4DV7 - chains A and I of the 21 polymer chains in the assembly; structure by X-ray diffraction, 3.29 A resolution.

Chain A:
Molecule: 16S rRNA
Source organism: Thermus thermophilus
Sequence (1522 nucleotides; row label = number of the first residue in the row; note: 42 numbers in that range are skipped by the numbering (no residue carries them; nothing is unmodelled there); a row labelled like 190A-190L holds insertion residues (190A, then the next letters in order); numbering starts at 0):
     0 UUUGUUGGAG AGUUUGAUCC UGGCUCAGGG UGAACGCUGG CGGCGUGCCU AAGACAUGCA
    60 AGUCGUGCGG G
    73 CCGCGGGGUU UU
    88 ACUCCG
    95 UGGUC
   101 AGCGGCGGAC GGGUGAGUAA CGCGUGGGU
  129A G
   130 ACCUACCCGG AAGAGGGGGA CAACCCGGGG AAACUCGGGC UAAUCCCCCA UGUGGACCCG
   190 C
190A-190L CCCUUGGGGUGU
   191 GUCCAAAGGG CUUU
   216 GCCCGCUUCC GGAUGGGCCC GCGUCCCAUC AGCUAGUUGG UGGGGUAAUG GCCCACCAAG
   276 GCGACGACGG GUAGCCGGUC UGAGAGGAUG GCCGGCCACA GGGGCACUGA GACACGGGCC
   336 CCACUCCUAC GGGAGGCAGC AGUUAGGAAU CUUCCGCAAU GGGCGCAAGC CUGACGGAGC
   396 GACGCCGCUU GGAGGAAGAA GCCCUUCGGG GUGUAAACUC CUGAA
   442 CCCGGGACGA AACCCCCGAC GA
   474 GGGGACUGAC GGUACCGGG
   494 GUAAUAGCGC CGGCCAACUC CGUGCCAGCA GCCGCGGUAA UACGGAGGGC GCGAGCGUUA
   554 CCCGGAUUCA CUGGGCGUAA AGGGCGUGUA GGCGGCCUGG GGCGUCCCAU GUGAAAGACC
   614 ACGGCUCAAC CGUGGGGGAG CGUGGGAUAC GCUCAGGCUA GACGGUGGGA GAGGGUGGUG
   674 GAAUUCCCGG AGUAGCGGUG AAAUGCGCAG AUACCGGGAG GAACGCCGAU GGCGAAGGCA
   734 GCCACCUGGU CCACCCGUGA CGCUGAGGCG CGAAAGCGUG GGGAGCAAAC CGGAUUAGAU
   794 ACCCGGGUAG UCCACGCCCU AAACGAUGCG CGCUAGGUCU CUGGGUCU
   848 CCUGGGGGCC GAAGCUAACG CGUUAAGCGC GCCGCCUGGG GAGUACGGCC GCAAGGCUGA
   908 AACUCAAGGG AAUUGACGGG GGCCCGCACA AGCGGUGGAG CAUGUGGUUU AAUUCGAAGX
   968 AACGCGAAGA ACCUUACCAG GCCUUGACAU GCUAGG
 1003A G
  1004 AACCCGGGUG AAAGCCUGGG GUGCCCC
1030A-1030D GCGA
  1031 GGGGAGCCCU AGCACAGGUG CUGCAUGGCC GUCGUCAGCU CGUGCCGUGA GGUGUUGGGU
  1091 UAAGUCCCGC AACGAGCGCA ACCCCCGCCG UUAGUUGCCA GCGGUUCGGC CGGGCACUCU
  1151 AACGGGACUG CCCGCGAAA
  1171 GCGGGAGGAA GGAGGGGACG ACGUCUGGUC AGCAUGGCCC UUACGGCCUG GGCGACACAC
  1231 GUGCUACAAU GCCCACUACA AAGCGAUGCC ACCCGGCAAC GGGGAGCUAA UCGCAAAAAG
  1291 GUGGGCCCAG UUCGGAUUGG GGUCUGCAAC CCGACCCCAU GAAGCCGGAA UCGCUAGUAA
  1351 UCGCGGAUCA G
 1361A C
  1362 CAUGCCGCGG UGAAUACGUU CCCGGGCCUU GUACACACXG CCXGUXACGC CAUGGGAGCG
  1422 GGCUCUACCC GAAGUCGCCG GG
  1446 AGCCUACGGG
  1459 CAGGCGCCGA GGGUAGGGCC CGUGACUGGG GCGAAGUCGU AACAAGGUAG CUGUACCGGA
  1519 AGGUGCGGCU GGAUCCACUC CUUUCU
Disordered / not traced: 0-4, 1534-1538
Construct notes: engineered mutation G915 (A1538 in M26923.1); conflict C1534 (A2157 in M26923.1), A1535 (C2158 in M26923.1)
Modified positions: PSU (pseudouridine-5'-monophosphate) at position 516, 7MG (7N-methyl-8-hydroguanosine-5'-monophosphate) at position 527, M2G (N2-dimethylguanosine-5'-monophosphate) at position 966, 5MC (5-methylcytidine-5'-monophosphate) at position 967, 2MG (2N-methylguanosine-5'-monophosphate) at position 1207, 5MC (5-methylcytidine-5'-monophosphate) at position 1400, 4OC (4n,o2'-methylcytidine-5'-monophosphate) at position 1402, 5MC (5-methylcytidine-5'-monophosphate) at position 1404, 5MC (5-methylcytidine-5'-monophosphate) at position 1407, UR3 (3-methyluridine-5'-monophoshate) at position 1498, MA6 (6N-dimethyladenosine-5'-monophoshate) at position 1518, MA6 (6N-dimethyladenosine-5'-monophoshate) at position 1519, PSU (pseudouridine-5'-monophosphate) at position 1540, PSU (pseudouridine-5'-monophosphate) at position 1541
Bound ions: Mg2+ site 1 near U5 (its only coordinating residue here); Mg2+ site 2: U12, G21; Mg2+ site 3 near G21 (its only coordinating residue here); Mg2+ site 4: C48, G115; Mg2+ site 5 near A53 (its only coordinating residue here); Mg2+ site 6: A59, U387; Mg2+ site 7: U62, G105; Mg2+ site 8: G97, U98; Mg2+ site 9 near G107 (its only coordinating residue here); Mg2+ site 10 near A109 (its only coordinating residue here); Mg2+ site 11 near G111 (its only coordinating residue here); Mg2+ site 12 near G115 (its only coordinating residue here); 103 more Mg2+ sites not listed
Residues lining bound ligands: streptomycin (SRY): U12, U14, C526, 7MG_527, C912, A913, A914, G915, C1490, G1491

Chain I:
Name: ribosomal protein S9
Source organism: Thermus thermophilus
UniProt: P80374 (RS9_THET8); residues 1-128 here = UniProt positions 1-128
Sequence (128 residues; row label = number of the first residue in the row):
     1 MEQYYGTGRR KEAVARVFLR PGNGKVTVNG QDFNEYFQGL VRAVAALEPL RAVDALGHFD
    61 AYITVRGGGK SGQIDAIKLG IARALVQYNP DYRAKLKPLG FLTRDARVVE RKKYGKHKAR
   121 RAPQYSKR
Disordered / not traced: 1

Chain A / chain I interface:
Residue-residue contacts (118; chain A residue first):
  G942(A) with Gln124(I), hydrogen bond to the base
  U943(A) with Gln124(I), hydrogen bond to the sugar
  M2G_966(A) with Arg128(I), sugar contact
  5MC_967(A) with Arg128(I), hydrogen bond to the sugar
  C1116(A) with Val108(I), sugar contact
  G1117(A) with Arg104(I), hydrogen bond to the phosphate; Ala106(I), sugar contact
  C1118(A) with Arg9(I), salt bridge to the phosphate; Arg83(I), hydrogen bond to the phosphate; Arg104(I), salt bridge to the phosphate
  C1119(A) with Arg9(I), salt bridge to the phosphate; Arg83(I), salt bridge to the phosphate
  C1128(A) with Arg16(I), hydrogen bond to the phosphate; Tyr62(I), hydrogen bond to the phosphate; Arg66(I), salt bridge to the phosphate
  C1129(A) with Tyr62(I), hydrogen bond to the phosphate
  A1130(A) with Gln3(I), sugar contact; Phe18(I), sugar contact; Arg20(I), hydrogen bond to the phosphate; Tyr62(I), sugar contact
  G1131(A) with Glu2(I), phosphate contact; Arg20(I), salt bridge to the phosphate
  C1147(A) with Tyr5(I), hydrogen bond to the sugar; Arg16(I), hydrogen bond to the sugar
  U1148(A) with Thr7(I), sugar contact; Arg9(I), hydrogen bond to the phosphate; Val14(I), phosphate contact; Arg16(I), sugar contact
  C1149(A) with Arg9(I), salt bridge to the phosphate
  G1178(A) with Arg93(I), salt bridge to the phosphate; Lys97(I), salt bridge to the phosphate
  A1179(A) with Arg93(I), salt bridge to the phosphate; Leu102(I), sugar contact; Thr103(I), phosphate contact; Arg104(I), sugar contact
  A1180(A) with Thr103(I), hydrogen bond to the phosphate
  G1186(A) with Glu110(I), sugar contact; Lys113(I), hydrogen bond to the phosphate; Arg120(I), salt bridge to the phosphate
  G1187(A) with Lys113(I), salt bridge to the phosphate
  A1188(A) with Tyr114(I), hydrogen bond to the phosphate
  G1231(A) with Ser126(I), sugar contact; Lys127(I), phosphate contact
  U1232(A) with Gln124(I), hydrogen bond to the phosphate; Tyr125(I), phosphate contact; Ser126(I), phosphate contact
  G1233(A) with His117(I), salt bridge to the phosphate; Pro123(I), phosphate contact; Gln124(I), hydrogen bond to the phosphate
  A1248(A) with Tyr36(I), sugar contact; Lys70(I), hydrogen bond to the sugar
  C1249(A) with Tyr36(I), sugar contact; Gly68(I), hydrogen bond to the sugar; Gly69(I), sugar contact; Lys70(I), sugar contact; Gln73(I), hydrogen bond to the sugar
  A1250(A) with Glu12(I), hydrogen bond to the sugar; Arg66(I), phosphate contact; Gly67(I), phosphate contact; Gly68(I), hydrogen bond to the phosphate
  A1251(A) with Glu12(I), phosphate contact; Gly67(I), phosphate contact
  G1290(A) with Leu40(I), sugar contact
  G1291(A) with Gln38(I), hydrogen bond to the sugar; Gly39(I), sugar contact
  U1292(A) with Gln38(I), sugar contact
  U1341(A) with Lys127(I), sugar contact
  C1342(A) with Gln124(I), sugar contact; Tyr125(I), phosphate contact
  G1343(A) with Arg121(I), sugar contact; Ala122(I), hydrogen bond to the sugar; Tyr125(I), phosphate contact
  C1344(A) with Lys116(I), salt bridge to the phosphate; Arg120(I), sugar contact; Ala122(I), phosphate contact
  U1345(A) with Arg120(I), salt bridge to the phosphate
  A1346(A) with Arg120(I), salt bridge to the phosphate
  G1347(A) with Arg10(I), hydrogen bond to the base; Lys11(I), base contact; Arg107(I), base contact; Val108(I), sugar contact; Val109(I), phosphate contact; Glu110(I), hydrogen bond to the phosphate
  U1348(A) with Val109(I), phosphate contact; Glu110(I), hydrogen bond to the phosphate; Lys118(I), phosphate contact; Arg120(I), phosphate contact
  A1349(A) with Lys118(I), salt bridge to the phosphate; Arg120(I), phosphate contact; Arg121(I), hydrogen bond to the phosphate
  A1350(A) with Lys118(I), salt bridge to the phosphate; Arg121(I), salt bridge to the phosphate
  U1351(A) with Lys118(I), base contact
  C1366(A) with His117(I), phosphate contact
  C1367(A) with Lys112(I), salt bridge to the phosphate; Tyr114(I), phosphate contact; Gly115(I), hydrogen bond to the phosphate; Lys116(I), phosphate contact
  G1368(A) with Arg111(I), salt bridge to the phosphate; Lys112(I), salt bridge to the phosphate; Lys113(I), phosphate contact; Tyr114(I), hydrogen bond to the phosphate
  C1369(A) with Arg111(I), phosphate contact; Lys112(I), hydrogen bond to the phosphate
  G1370(A) with Glu12(I), phosphate contact; Val109(I), phosphate contact
  G1371(A) with Lys11(I), phosphate contact; Glu12(I), phosphate contact; Gly68(I), sugar contact; Gly69(I), phosphate contact
  U1372(A) with Lys11(I), salt bridge to the phosphate; Gly69(I), phosphate contact; Lys70(I), hydrogen bond to the phosphate; Ser71(I), hydrogen bond to the phosphate; Gly72(I), hydrogen bond to the phosphate
  G1373(A) with Lys11(I), hydrogen bond to the base; Ser71(I), hydrogen bond to the phosphate; Val109(I), base contact
Also at the interface, not in a pair above, chain A (55 interface residues in all): G1127, G1177, C1189, C1230, A1374
Also at the interface, not in a pair above, chain I (54 interface residues in all): Arg42

Summary:
Chain A and chain I form an interface of 55 and 54 residues respectively; the contacts include 36 hydrogen
bonds and 23 salt bridges. Polar contacts include G942(A)-Gln124(I), G1347(A)-Arg10(I) and G1373(A)-Lys11(I).
Bound to chain A: streptomycin. U12(A) and G21(A) coordinate Mg2+ site 2.
Chain A is 16S rRNA and chain I is ribosomal protein S9, both from Thermus thermophilus; the structure,
Crystal structure of the Thermus thermophilus 30S ribosomal subunit with a 16S rRNA mutation, A915G, bound
..., was determined by X-ray diffraction.
